Entry 8DR5 (electron microscopy, 2.76 A resolution); this record covers chains C and D of the 12 polymer chains in the assembly.

== Chain C ==
Molecule: Replication factor C subunit 3
From: Saccharomyces cerevisiae
UniProtKB: P38629 (RFC3_YEAST); numbering as in UniProt (aligned over 1-340)
Amino-acid sequence (340 residues; each row starts with the number of its first residue):
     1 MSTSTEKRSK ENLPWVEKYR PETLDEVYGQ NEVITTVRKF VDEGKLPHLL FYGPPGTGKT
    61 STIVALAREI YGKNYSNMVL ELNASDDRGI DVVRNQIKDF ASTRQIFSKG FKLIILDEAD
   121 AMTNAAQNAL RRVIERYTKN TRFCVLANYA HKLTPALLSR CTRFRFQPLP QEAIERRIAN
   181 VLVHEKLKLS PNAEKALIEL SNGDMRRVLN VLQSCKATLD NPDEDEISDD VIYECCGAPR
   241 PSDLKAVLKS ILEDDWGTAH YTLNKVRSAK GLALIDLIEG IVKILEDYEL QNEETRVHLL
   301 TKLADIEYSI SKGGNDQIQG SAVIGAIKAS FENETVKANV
Unresolved in the structure: 1-5, 336-340
UniProt features mapped onto this chain:
  - binding site (ATP): Val16 to Tyr19, Arg20, Tyr28, Gly53 to Ser61, Asn148, Arg206
  - modified residue: Ser2 (N-acetylserine)
Ion coordination: Mg2+: Thr60 (together with ATP-gamma-S)
Small-molecule neighbours:
  - ATP-gamma-S (AGS; phosphothiophosphoric acid-adenylate ester), molecule 1: Val16, Tyr19, Arg20, Pro21, Glu26, Val27, Tyr28, Pro54, Pro55, Gly56, Thr57, Gly58, Lys59, Thr60, Ser61, Glu118, Asn148, Leu169, Arg177, Met205, Arg206, Leu209
  - ATP-gamma-S (AGS), molecule 2: Arg131, Glu135, Ala156, Arg160

== Chain D ==
Molecule: Replication factor C subunit 2
From: Saccharomyces cerevisiae
UniProtKB: P40348 (RFC2_YEAST); residues 1-353 here = UniProt positions 1-353
Amino-acid sequence (353 residues; numbered 1 to 353; the number before each row is that of its first residue):
     1 MFEGFGPNKK RKISKLAAEQ SLAQQPWVEK YRPKNLDEVT AQDHAVTVLK KTLKSANLPH
    61 MLFYGPPGTG KTSTILALTK ELYGPDLMKS RILELNASDE RGISIVREKV KNFARLTVSK
   121 PSKHDLENYP CPPYKIIILD EADSMTADAQ SALRRTMETY SGVTRFCLIC NYVTRIIDPL
   181 ASRCSKFRFK ALDASNAIDR LRFISEQENV KCDDGVLERI LDISAGDLRR GITLLQSASK
   241 GAQYLGDGKN ITSTQVEELA GVVPHDILIE IVEKVKSGDF DEIKKYVNTF MKSGWSAASV
   301 VNQLHEYYIT NDNFDTNFKN QISWLLFTTD SRLNNGTNEH IQLLNLLVKI SQL
Unresolved in the structure: 1-21
UniProt features mapped onto this chain:
  - binding site (ATP): Val28, Arg32, Gly65 to Ser73, Asn171, Arg229
  - modified residue: Met1 (N-acetylmethionine)
Ion coordination: Mg2+: Thr72 (together with ATP-gamma-S)
Small-molecule neighbours:
  - ATP-gamma-S (AGS; phosphothiophosphoric acid-adenylate ester), molecule 1: Val28, Tyr31, Arg32, Pro33, Glu38, Val39, Thr40, Gln42, Pro66, Pro67, Gly68, Thr69, Gly70, Lys71, Thr72, Ser73, Glu141, Asn171, Leu192, Arg200, Leu228, Arg229, Ile232
  - ATP-gamma-S (AGS), molecule 2: Arg154, Glu158, Pro179, Arg183

== Interface between chain C and chain D ==
Residue-residue contacts - 97 pairs, chain C then chain D:
  Glu6(C) - Gly162(D)
  Glu6(C) - Val163(D)
  Lys7(C) - Val118(D)
  Lys7(C) - Pro133(D)
  Lys7(C) - Gly162(D)  hydrogen bond (backbone-backbone)
  Lys7(C) - Val163(D)
  Arg8(C) - Pro133(D)
  Glu11(C) - Asn57(D)
  Asn12(C) - Ala56(D)  hydrogen bond (side chain-backbone)
  Asn12(C) - Asn57(D)
  Asn12(C) - Pro133(D)
  Asn12(C) - Arg165(D)  hydrogen bond (backbone-side chain)
  Leu13(C) - Asn57(D)
  Leu13(C) - Ser161(D)
  Leu13(C) - Gly162(D)
  Leu13(C) - Arg165(D)
  Pro14(C) - Leu58(D)
  Pro14(C) - Pro59(D)  hydrophobic
  Pro14(C) - Arg165(D)
  Glu17(C) - Glu158(D)
  Glu17(C) - Ser161(D)
  Arg20(C) - Glu158(D)  salt bridge
  Thr60(C) - Arg155(D)
  Glu81(C) - Arg155(D)  salt bridge
  Asn83(C) - Arg155(D)
  Ala84(C) - Arg107(D)
  Ala84(C) - Ser151(D)
  Ser85(C) - Arg107(D)
  Ser85(C) - Lys111(D)  hydrogen bond
  Ser85(C) - Ala152(D)
  Ser85(C) - Thr156(D)
  Asp86(C) - Lys111(D)  salt bridge
  Asp87(C) - Arg107(D)  salt bridge
  Asp117(C) - Arg155(D)  salt bridge
  Glu118(C) - Arg154(D)  salt bridge
  Glu118(C) - Arg155(D)
  Glu118(C) - Arg183(D)  salt bridge
  Asn148(C) - Arg154(D)  hydrogen bond
  Tyr149(C) - Pro179(D)
  Asp204(C) - Ser182(D)  hydrogen bond
  Arg206(C) - Glu158(D)  salt bridge
  Arg206(C) - Ser182(D)  hydrogen bond
  Arg206(C) - Arg183(D)
  Arg207(C) - Ala181(D)
  Arg207(C) - Ser182(D)
  Asn210(C) - Ser182(D)
  Asn210(C) - Cys184(D)
  Asn210(C) - Ser185(D)
  Gln213(C) - Asn57(D)  hydrogen bond (side chain-backbone)
  Gln213(C) - Pro59(D)
  Ser214(C) - Val48(D)
  Ser214(C) - Ser185(D)
  Ala217(C) - Val48(D)  hydrophobic
  Ala217(C) - Lys51(D)  hydrogen bond (backbone-side chain)
  Thr218(C) - Val48(D)
  Glu234(C) - His44(D)
  Gly237(C) - Arg188(D)  hydrogen bond (backbone-side chain)
  Trp256(C) - Ile309(D)  hydrophobic
  Trp256(C) - Thr316(D)
  Trp256(C) - Lys319(D)
  Trp256(C) - Asn320(D)  hydrogen bond
  Trp256(C) - Ser323(D)
  His260(C) - Ile309(D)
  His260(C) - Thr310(D)
  Lys270(C) - Lys190(D)  hydrogen bond (backbone-side chain)
  Gly271(C) - Arg188(D)  hydrogen bond (backbone-side chain)
  Gly271(C) - Lys190(D)
  Leu272(C) - Arg188(D)
  Ala273(C) - Arg188(D)
  Lys302(C) - Trp324(D)
  Asp305(C) - Phe327(D)
  Ile306(C) - Trp324(D)  hydrophobic
  Ile306(C) - Phe327(D)  hydrophobic
  Ser309(C) - Phe327(D)
  Ser309(C) - Ser331(D)  hydrogen bond
  Ser311(C) - Tyr172(D)
  Ser311(C) - Thr174(D)
  Lys312(C) - Tyr172(D)
  Lys312(C) - Arg175(D)
  Lys312(C) - Asn334(D)
  Gly313(C) - Tyr172(D)
  Gly314(C) - Asp330(D)
  Gly314(C) - Asn334(D)
  Asn315(C) - Asn302(D)  hydrogen bond
  Asn315(C) - Asp330(D)  hydrogen bond (backbone-side chain)
  Gln317(C) - His305(D)
  Ile318(C) - Val301(D)  hydrophobic
  Ile318(C) - His305(D)
  Ile318(C) - Leu326(D)
  Ile318(C) - Phe327(D)  hydrophobic
  Ser321(C) - His305(D)  hydrogen bond
  Ser321(C) - Ile309(D)
  Ser321(C) - Ser323(D)
  Ala322(C) - Phe327(D)  hydrophobic
  Gly325(C) - Asn320(D)
  Gly325(C) - Ser323(D)
  Lys328(C) - Asn320(D)
Other interface residues (no listed pair), chain C (62 interface residues in all): Trp15, Pro55, Gly56, Leu219, Cys235, Gly257, Asp276, Gln319, Ile324, Ala329, Glu332
Other interface residues (no listed pair), chain D (52 interface residues in all): Thr47, Thr117, Tyr134, Asp178, Phe187

== Overview ==
62 residues of chain C face 52 of chain D across their interface; the contacts include 17 hydrogen bonds and 8
salt bridges. Polar contacts include Arg20(C)-Glu158(D), Glu81(C)-Arg155(D) and Asp86(C)-Lys111(D). One
ATP-gamma-S molecule is bound between chain C and chain D.
Here chain C is Replication factor C subunit 3 and chain D is Replication factor C subunit 2, both from
Saccharomyces cerevisiae. Entry 8DR5 (Open state of RFC:PCNA bound to a 3' ss/dsDNA junction (DNA2) with NTD)
was determined by electron microscopy (same publication as 8DQW, 8DQX, 8DQZ, 8DR0, 8DR1, 8DR3 and 3 further
entries).
